PDB entry 5SB3 | X-ray diffraction, 2.20 A resolution | chains A and F of the 6 polymer chains in the assembly

Chain A:
Protein: Tubulin alpha-1B chain
Source organism: Bos taurus
UniProt: P81947 (TBA1B_BOVIN); residue numbers follow UniProt; this construct covers 1-451
Chain sequence (451 residues; numbered 1 to 451; the number before each row is that of its first residue):
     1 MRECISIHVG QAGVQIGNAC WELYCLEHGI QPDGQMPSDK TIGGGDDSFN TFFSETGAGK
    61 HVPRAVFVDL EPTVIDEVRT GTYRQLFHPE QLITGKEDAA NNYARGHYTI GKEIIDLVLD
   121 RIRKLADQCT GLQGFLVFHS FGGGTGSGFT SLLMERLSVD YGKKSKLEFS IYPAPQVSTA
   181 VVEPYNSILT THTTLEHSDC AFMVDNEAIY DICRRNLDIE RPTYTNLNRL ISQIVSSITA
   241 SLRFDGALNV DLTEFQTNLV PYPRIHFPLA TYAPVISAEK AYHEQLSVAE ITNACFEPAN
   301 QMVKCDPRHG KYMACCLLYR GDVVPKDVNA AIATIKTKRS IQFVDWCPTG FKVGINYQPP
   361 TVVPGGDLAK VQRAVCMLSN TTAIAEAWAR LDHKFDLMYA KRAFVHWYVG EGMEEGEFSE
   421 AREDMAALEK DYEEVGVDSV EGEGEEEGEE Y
Disordered / not traced: 438-451
Bound ions: Ca2+: Asp39, Thr41, Gly44, Glu55
Small-molecule neighbours: GTP (guanosine-5'-triphosphate): Gly10, Gln11, Ala12, Gln15, Ile16, Asp69, Asp98, Ala99, Ala100, Asn101, Ser140, Gly142, Gly143, Gly144, Thr145, Gly146, Ile171, Pro173, Val177, Ser178, Thr179, Glu183, Asn206, Tyr224, Leu227, Asn228, Ile231
Reported in the primary citation:
  - binding site for the ligand 47F: Gln256, Thr257

Chain F:
Protein: Tubulin-Tyrosine Ligase
Source organism: Gallus gallus
UniProt: E1BQ43 (E1BQ43_CHICK); numbering as in UniProt (aligned over 1-378)
Chain sequence (384 residues; row label = number of the first residue in the row):
     1 MYTFVVRDEN SSVYAEVSRL LLATGQWKRL RKDNPRFNLM LGERNRLPFG RLGHEPGLVQ
    61 LVNYYRGADK LCRKASLVKL IKTSPELSES CTWFPESYVI YPTNLKTPVA PAQNGIRHLI
   121 NNTRTDEREV FLAAYNRRRE GREGNVWIAK SSAGAKGEGI LISSEASELL DFIDEQGQVH
   181 VIQKYLEKPL LLEPGHRKFD IRSWVLVDHL YNIYLYREGV LRTSSEPYNS ANFQDKTCHL
   241 TNHCIQKEYS KNYGRYEEGN EMFFEEFNQY LMDALNTTLE NSILLQIKHI IRSCLMCIEP
   301 AISTKHLHYQ SFQLFGFDFM VDEELKVWLI EVNGAPACAQ KLYAELCQGI VDVAISSVFP
   361 LADTGQKTSQ PTSIFIKLHH HHHH
Disordered / not traced: 102-124, 156-158, 175-177, 232-234, 363-372, 382-384
Sequence notes: expression tag (379-384)
Bound ions: Mg2+: Glu331 (together with AMP-PCP)
Small-molecule neighbours: AMP-PCP (ACP; phosphomethylphosphonic acid adenylate ester): Lys74, Pro95, Ile148, Lys150, Gln183, Lys184, Tyr185, Leu186, Lys198, Asp200, Arg202, Arg222, His239, Leu240, Thr241, Asn242, Asp318, Met320, Ile330, Glu331, Asn333

Interface between chain A and chain F:
Residue-residue contacts (22):
  Gln176(A) with Pro56(F)
  Glu207(A) with His54(F), salt bridge
  Glu297(A) with His306(F)
  Pro298(A) with Leu307(F), hydrophobic
  Lys304(A) with His54(F); His308(F)
  Asp306(A) with Arg66(F)
  Arg308(A) with Pro300(F), hydrogen bond (side chain-backbone); Ala301(F), hydrogen bond (side chain-backbone); Ile302(F); Ser303(F), hydrogen bond (side chain-backbone)
  His309(A) with Arg66(F), hydrogen bond (side chain-backbone); Gly67(F); Ala301(F)
  Lys338(A) with Pro300(F)
  Ser340(A) with Ala301(F)
  Glu386(A) with Gly50(F); Arg66(F), salt bridge
  Arg390(A) with Gly50(F); His54(F), hydrogen bond
  His393(A) with Arg51(F)
  Glu433(A) with Arg46(F), salt bridge
Also at the interface, not in a pair above, chain A (17 interface residues in all): Ala299, Cys305, Ala389
Also at the interface, not in a pair above, chain F (15 interface residues in all): Gly53

Summary:
The interface between chain A and chain F involves 17 residues on one side and 15 on the other, with 5
hydrogen bonds and 3 salt bridges. Among the polar pairs are Glu207(A)-His54(F), Glu386(A)-Arg66(F) and
Glu433(A)-Arg46(F). Ligands of chain A: GTP. The paper reports a binding site for the ligand 47F at Gln256(A)
and Thr257(A).
Here chain A is Tubulin alpha-1B chain (Bos taurus) and chain F is Tubulin-Tyrosine Ligase (Gallus gallus).
Entry 5SB3 (Tubulin-todalam-4-complex) was determined by X-ray diffraction together with 5SB4, 5SB5, 5SB6,
5SB7 and 7Z7D from the same study.
